7UJJ - chains E and F of the 7 polymer chains in the assembly; structure by electron microscopy, 6.50 A resolution (low resolution: residue-level contacts below are approximate; hydrogen-bond / salt-bridge calls are withheld).

Chain E (and F):
Molecule: Shiga-like toxin 2 subunit B
From: Escherichia phage 933W
Notes: chain F of this document is another copy of the same molecule, construct and numbering; everything in this record applies to it too
UniProt: P09386 (STXB_BP933); residues 1-70 here correspond to UniProt positions 20-89 (UniProt number = residue number + 19)
Sequence (70 residues; each row starts with the number of its first residue):
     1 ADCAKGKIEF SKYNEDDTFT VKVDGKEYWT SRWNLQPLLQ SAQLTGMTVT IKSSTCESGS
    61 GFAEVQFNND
Disulfides: Cys-3/Cys-56

Interface between chain E and chain F:
Contacting residue pairs - 40 pairs, chain E then chain F:
  Arg-32(E) / Glu-15(F)
  Arg-32(E) / Asp-17(F)
  Asn-34(E) / Tyr-13(F)
  Asn-34(E) / Trp-33(F)
  Asn-34(E) / Gln-36(F)
  Leu-35(E) / Tyr-13(F)
  Pro-37(E) / Gln-40(F)
  Leu-38(E) / Tyr-13(F)
  Leu-38(E) / Phe-19(F)
  Leu-38(E) / Gln-36(F)
  Leu-38(E) / Pro-37(F)
  Leu-38(E) / Gln-40(F)
  Ser-41(E) / Gln-40(F)
  Ala-42(E) / Gln-40(F)
  Thr-45(E) / Leu-44(F)
  Met-47(E) / Gln-40(F)
  Met-47(E) / Gln-43(F)
  Met-47(E) / Leu-44(F)
  Lys-52(E) / Lys-12(F)
  Ser-53(E) / Glu-15(F)
  Ala-63(E) / Tyr-13(F)
  Ala-63(E) / Asn-14(F)
  Ala-63(E) / Glu-15(F)
  Glu-64(E) / Lys-12(F)
  Glu-64(E) / Tyr-13(F)
  Glu-64(E) / Glu-15(F)
  Val-65(E) / Lys-12(F)
  Val-65(E) / Tyr-13(F)
  Gln-66(E) / Phe-10(F)
  Gln-66(E) / Ser-11(F)
  Gln-66(E) / Lys-12(F)
  Phe-67(E) / Phe-10(F)
  Phe-67(E) / Ser-11(F)
  Phe-67(E) / Gln-40(F)
  Phe-67(E) / Gln-43(F)
  Asn-68(E) / Glu-9(F)
  Asn-68(E) / Phe-10(F)
  Asn-68(E) / Gln-43(F)
  Asn-69(E) / Gln-43(F)
  Asn-69(E) / Leu-44(F)
Interface residues without a listed pair, chain E (19 interface residues in all): Ser-54

Summary:
19 residues of chain E and 15 residues of chain F are in contact.
Chain E and chain F are both Shiga-like toxin 2 subunit B (Escherichia phage 933W); the structure, Stx2a and
DARPin complex, was determined by electron microscopy.
